PDB entry 5A0W | X-ray diffraction, 2.20 A resolution | chains D and E of the 3 polymer chains in the assembly

== Chain D ==
Protein: Homing endonuclease I-dmoi
From: Desulfurococcus mobilis
Notes: EC 3.1.-.-
Reference sequence: P21505 (DMO1_DESMO); residues 2-188 here = UniProt positions 2-188
Sequence (199 residues; each row starts with the number of its first residue):
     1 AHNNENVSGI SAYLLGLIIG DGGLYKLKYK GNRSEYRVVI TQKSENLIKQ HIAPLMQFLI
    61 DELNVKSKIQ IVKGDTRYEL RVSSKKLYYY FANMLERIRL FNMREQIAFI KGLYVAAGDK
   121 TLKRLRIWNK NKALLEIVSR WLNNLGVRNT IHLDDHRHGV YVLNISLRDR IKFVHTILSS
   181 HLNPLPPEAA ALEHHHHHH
Not modelled in the structure: 1-4, 196-199
Sequence notes: expression tag (1, 189-199); conflict Ala117 (Glu in P21505)
Ion coordination: Mn2+: Asp21, Ala116 (shared with DA14(E) of chain E; 1 residue of chain F)
UniProt features mapped onto this chain:
  - active site: Asp21

== Chain E ==
Molecule: 25-nt DNA strand
Sequence (25 nucleotides; each row starts with the number of its first residue):
     1 GCCTTGCCGG GTAAGTTCCG GCGCG
Ion coordination: Mn2+ site 1: DA14 (shared with Asp21(D), Ala116(D) of chain D; 1 residue of chain F); Mn2+ site 2: DG15 (shared with 1 residue of chain F)

== Interface between chain D and chain E ==
Residue-residue contacts (45):
  Gly20(D) - DG15(E)  phosphate contact
  Asp21(D) - DA14(E)  phosphate contact
  Asp21(D) - DG15(E)  phosphate contact
  Gly22(D) - DG15(E)  sugar contact
  Gly22(D) - DT16(E)  phosphate contact
  Tyr25(D) - DG15(E)  sugar contact
  Tyr25(D) - DT16(E)  hydrogen bond to the phosphate
  Tyr25(D) - DT17(E)  base contact
  Leu27(D) - DT17(E)  sugar contact
  Tyr29(D) - DC18(E)  hydrogen bond to the base
  Tyr29(D) - DC19(E)  hydrogen bond to the base
  Lys30(D) - DC19(E)  phosphate contact
  Lys30(D) - DG20(E)  salt bridge to the phosphate
  Arg33(D) - DG20(E)  base contact
  Arg33(D) - DG21(E)  hydrogen bond to the base
  Arg33(D) - DC22(E)  base contact
  Arg37(D) - DT17(E)  base contact
  Arg37(D) - DC18(E)  base contact
  Thr41(D) - DA14(E)  sugar contact
  Thr41(D) - DG15(E)  base contact
  Gln42(D) - DA14(E)  hydrogen bond to the phosphate
  Lys43(D) - DA13(E)  salt bridge to the phosphate
  Lys43(D) - DA14(E)  hydrogen bond to the phosphate
  Asp75(D) - DA14(E)  base contact
  Thr76(D) - DA13(E)  base contact
  Thr76(D) - DA14(E)  hydrogen bond to the base
  Arg77(D) - DA14(E)  base contact
  Arg77(D) - DG15(E)  hydrogen bond to the base
  Arg77(D) - DT16(E)  hydrogen bond to the base
  Arg124(D) - DT5(E)  base contact
  Arg124(D) - DG6(E)  hydrogen bond to the base
  Arg124(D) - DC7(E)  base contact
  Thr150(D) - DG6(E)  hydrogen bond to the phosphate
  His152(D) - DG6(E)  salt bridge to the phosphate
  His152(D) - DC7(E)  salt bridge to the phosphate
  Asp154(D) - DC7(E)  base contact
  Asp154(D) - DC8(E)  hydrogen bond to the base
  His156(D) - DC8(E)  salt bridge to the phosphate
  Arg157(D) - DG9(E)  base contact
  Arg157(D) - DG10(E)  hydrogen bond to the base
  Asn164(D) - DT5(E)  phosphate contact
  Asn164(D) - DG6(E)  phosphate contact
  Ser166(D) - DT5(E)  hydrogen bond to the phosphate
  Leu167(D) - DT4(E)  phosphate contact
  Leu167(D) - DT5(E)  hydrogen bond to the phosphate
Also at the interface, not in a pair above, chain D (35 interface residues in all): Gly23, Glu35, Val39, Ser44, Glu79, Ala116, Arg126, Leu153, Ile165, Arg168, Arg170

== Summary ==
35 residues of chain D and 17 residues of chain E are in contact; the contacts include 15 hydrogen bonds and 5
salt bridges. Polar contacts include Tyr29(D)-DC18(E), Tyr29(D)-DC19(E) and Arg33(D)-DG21(E). UniProt lists
active-site residue Asp21(D) on chain D.
Here chain D is Homing endonuclease I-dmoi (Desulfurococcus mobilis) and chain E is a 25-nt DNA strand. Entry
5A0W (The crystal structure of I-dmoi E117A in complex with its target DNA and in the presence ...) was
determined by X-ray diffraction.
